7Z13 - chains 2 and A of the 28 polymer chains in the assembly; structure by electron microscopy, 3.40 A resolution.

Chain 2:
Protein: DNA replication licensing factor MCM2
Organism: Saccharomyces cerevisiae
Notes: EC 3.6.4.12
UniProtKB: A0A6A5Q1S9 (A0A6A5Q1S9_YEASX); numbering as in UniProt (aligned over 1-868)
Amino-acid sequence (868 residues; each row starts with the number of its first residue):
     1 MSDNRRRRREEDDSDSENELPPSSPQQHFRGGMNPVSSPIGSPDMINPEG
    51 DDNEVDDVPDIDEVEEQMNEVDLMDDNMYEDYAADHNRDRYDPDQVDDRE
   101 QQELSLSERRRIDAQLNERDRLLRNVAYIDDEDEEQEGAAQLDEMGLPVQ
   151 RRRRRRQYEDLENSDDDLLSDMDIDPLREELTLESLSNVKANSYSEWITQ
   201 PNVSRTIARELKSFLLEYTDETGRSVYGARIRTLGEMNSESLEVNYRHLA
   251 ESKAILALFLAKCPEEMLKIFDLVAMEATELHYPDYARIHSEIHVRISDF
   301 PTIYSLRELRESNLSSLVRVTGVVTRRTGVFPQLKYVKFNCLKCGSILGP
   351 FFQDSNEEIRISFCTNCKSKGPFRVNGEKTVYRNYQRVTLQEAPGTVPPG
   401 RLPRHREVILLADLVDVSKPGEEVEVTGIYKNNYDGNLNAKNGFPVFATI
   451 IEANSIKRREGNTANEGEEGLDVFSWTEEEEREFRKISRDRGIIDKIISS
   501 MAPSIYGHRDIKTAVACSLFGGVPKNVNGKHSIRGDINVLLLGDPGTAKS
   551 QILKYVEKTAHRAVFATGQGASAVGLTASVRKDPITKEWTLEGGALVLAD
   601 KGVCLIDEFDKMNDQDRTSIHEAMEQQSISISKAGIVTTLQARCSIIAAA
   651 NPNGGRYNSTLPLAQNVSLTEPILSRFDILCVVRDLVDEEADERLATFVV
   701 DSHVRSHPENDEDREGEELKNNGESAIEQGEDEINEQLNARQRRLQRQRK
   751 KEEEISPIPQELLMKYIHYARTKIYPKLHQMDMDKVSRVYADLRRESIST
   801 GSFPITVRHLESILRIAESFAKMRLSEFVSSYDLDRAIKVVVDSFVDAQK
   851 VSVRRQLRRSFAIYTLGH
Unresolved in the structure: 1-179, 710-737, 868
Metal / ion sites: Zn2+: Cys-341, Cys-344, Cys-364, Cys-367
Ligand contacts:
  - ATP (adenosine-5'-triphosphate), molecule 1: Ile-505, Tyr-506, His-508, Pro-545, Gly-546, Thr-547, Ala-548, Lys-549, Ser-550, Gln-551, Asp-607, Leu-695, Val-699
  - ATP, molecule 2: His-531, Glu-625, Gln-626, Arg-676, Val-807, Arg-808, Glu-811

Chain A:
Molecule: 53-nt DNA strand
Sequence (53 nucleotides; numbered 1 to 53; the number before each row is that of its first residue):
     1 TTTTTTTTTTTTTTTTTTTTTTTTTTAAAAAAAAAAAAAAAAAAAAAAAA
    51 AAA

How chain 2 and chain A interact:
Residue-residue contacts (10; chain 2 residue first):
  Ser-572(2) with DA47(A), hydrogen bond to the phosphate
  Val-574(2) with DA46(A), sugar contact; DA47(A), phosphate contact
  Ser-579(2) with DA46(A), phosphate contact
  Val-580(2) with DA45(A), phosphate contact; DA46(A), hydrogen bond to the phosphate
  Lys-633(2) with DA45(A), phosphate contact; DA46(A), salt bridge to the phosphate
  Ala-634(2) with DA44(A), phosphate contact; DA45(A), hydrogen bond to the phosphate
Other interface residues (no listed pair), chain 2 (8 interface residues in all): Lys-582, Trp-589
Other interface residues (no listed pair), chain A (5 interface residues in all): DA43

Overview:
8 residues of chain 2 face 5 of chain A across their interface; the contacts include 3 hydrogen bonds and 1
salt bridge. Among the polar pairs are Ser-572(2)/DA47(A), Val-580(2)/DA46(A) and Ala-634(2)/DA45(A). Chain 2
binds ATP. Cys-341(2), Cys-344(2), Cys-364(2) and Cys-367(2) form the Zn2+ site.
Chain 2 is DNA replication licensing factor MCM2 (Saccharomyces cerevisiae) and chain A is a 53-nt DNA strand;
the structure, S. cerevisiae CMGE dimer nucleating origin DNA melting, was determined by electron microscopy,
deposited together with 7QHS.
